PDB entry 9GOT | electron microscopy, 5.42 A resolution (low resolution: residue-level contacts below are approximate; hydrogen-bond / salt-bridge calls are withheld) | chains LA and UA of the 48 polymer chains in the assembly

== Chain LA (and UA) ==
Name: Type 1 encapsulin shell protein
From: Mycobacterium tuberculosis H37Rv
Notes: chain UA of this document is another copy of the same molecule, construct and numbering; everything in this record applies to it too
UniProt: I6WZG6 (ENCAP_MYCTU); numbering as in UniProt (aligned over 1-265)
Sequence (265 residues; each row starts with the number of its first residue):
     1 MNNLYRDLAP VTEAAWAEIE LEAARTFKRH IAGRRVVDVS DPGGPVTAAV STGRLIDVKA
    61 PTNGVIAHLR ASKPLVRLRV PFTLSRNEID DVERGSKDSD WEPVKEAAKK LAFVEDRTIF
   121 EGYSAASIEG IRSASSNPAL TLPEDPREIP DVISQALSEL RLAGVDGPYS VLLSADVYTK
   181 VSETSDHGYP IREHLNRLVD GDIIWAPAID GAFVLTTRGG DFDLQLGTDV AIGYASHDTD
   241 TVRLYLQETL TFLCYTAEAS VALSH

== Chain LA / chain UA interface ==
Pairs across the interface - 36 pairs, chain LA then chain UA:
  Ser51(LA) - Arg94(UA)
  Thr52(LA) - Ser96(UA)
  Gly53(LA) - Asp91(UA)
  Gly53(LA) - Arg94(UA)
  Gly53(LA) - Ser96(UA)
  Arg54(LA) - Glu88(UA)
  Arg54(LA) - Asp91(UA)
  Arg54(LA) - Ser99(UA)
  Leu55(LA) - Arg94(UA)
  Arg70(LA) - Arg94(UA)
  Asp151(LA) - Glu183(UA)
  Ser154(LA) - Ser182(UA)
  Ser154(LA) - Glu183(UA)
  Gln155(LA) - Glu183(UA)
  Ser158(LA) - Thr179(UA)
  Ser158(LA) - Glu183(UA)
  Arg161(LA) - Tyr178(UA)
  Arg161(LA) - Thr179(UA)
  Arg161(LA) - Ser182(UA)
  Arg161(LA) - Trp205(UA)
  Leu162(LA) - Lys109(UA)
  Gly164(LA) - His30(UA)
  Val165(LA) - Arg29(UA)
  Asp166(LA) - Arg25(UA)
  Asp166(LA) - Arg29(UA)
  Tyr169(LA) - Arg29(UA)
  His187(LA) - His187(UA)
  His194(LA) - Gly188(UA)
  Arg197(LA) - Gly188(UA)
  Arg197(LA) - Tyr189(UA)
  Leu198(LA) - Pro190(UA)
  Leu198(LA) - Arg192(UA)
  Arg218(LA) - Arg25(UA)
  Tyr255(LA) - Lys97(UA)
  Tyr255(LA) - Asp98(UA)
  Glu258(LA) - Lys105(UA)
Interface residues without a listed pair, chain LA (24 interface residues in all): Gly219
Interface residues without a listed pair, chain UA (23 interface residues in all): Gly95

== Summary ==
24 residues of chain LA and 23 residues of chain UA are in contact.
Both chains are Type 1 encapsulin shell protein (Mycobacterium tuberculosis H37Rv). Entry 9GOT (Partial
(48mer) encapsulin shell assembly from Mycobacterium tuberculosis) was determined by electron microscopy (same
publication as 9HQ7, 9HQC and 7P1T).
